Entry 6Y2P (X-ray diffraction, 2.64 A resolution); this record covers chains A and C of the 4 polymer chains in the assembly.

Chain A:
Protein: mRNA endoribonuclease toxin LS
Source organism: Escherichia coli (strain K12)
Notes: EC 3.1.-.-
UniProtKB: P52129 (RNLA_ECOLI); residue numbers follow UniProt; this construct covers 1-357
Chain sequence (357 residues; row label = number of the first residue in the row):
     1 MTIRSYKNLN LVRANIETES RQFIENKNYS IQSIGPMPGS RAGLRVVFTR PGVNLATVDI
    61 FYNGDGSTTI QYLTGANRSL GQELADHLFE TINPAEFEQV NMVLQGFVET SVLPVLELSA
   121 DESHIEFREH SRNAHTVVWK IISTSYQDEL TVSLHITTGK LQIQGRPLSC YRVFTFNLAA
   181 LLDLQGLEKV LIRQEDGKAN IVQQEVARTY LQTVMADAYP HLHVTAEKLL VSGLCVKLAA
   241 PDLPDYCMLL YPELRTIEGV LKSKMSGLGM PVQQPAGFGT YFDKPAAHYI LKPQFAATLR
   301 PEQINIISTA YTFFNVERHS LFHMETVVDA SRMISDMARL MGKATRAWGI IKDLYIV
Not modelled in the structure: 1-2
Curated features (UniProtKB/Swiss-Prot):
  - mutagenesis: Glu188 to Asp196 (In rnlA5; strongly reduces RNase LS activity), Val327 to Val357 (No longer interacts with T4 phage antitoxin Dmd)
From the paper describing this entry:
  - catalytic residues: Arg318, His323 (by similarity / conservation)
  - catalytic residues: Glu258
  - self-association interface (contacts with another copy of this molecule): Asp245, Arg255
  - conformationally variable residues (order/disorder transition): Thr326 to Asp336
  - mutagenesis - D245R, R255A, E258A, R318A, H323A: abolished catalytic activity
  - mutagenesis - D245R, R255A, E258A, R318A, H323A: increased growth
  - mutagenesis - E258A, R318A, H323A: decreased growth
  - mutagenesis - H323A: decreased stability
  - mutagenesis - V206R: unchanged catalytic activity
  - mutagenesis - V206R: unchanged growth
  - mutagenesis - V206R: decreased stability (proposed by the authors, not directly observed)

Chain C:
Protein: Antitoxin RnlB
Source organism: Escherichia coli (strain K12)
UniProtKB: P52130 (RNLB_ECOLI); residue numbers follow UniProt; this construct covers 1-123
Chain sequence (134 residues; each row starts with the number of its first residue):
     1 MFEITGINVS GALKAVVMAT GFENPLSSVN EIETKLSALL GSETTGEILF DLLCANGPEW
    61 NRFVTLEMKY GRIMLDTAKI IDEQDVPTHI LSKLTFTLRN HPEYLEASVL SPDDVRQVLS
   121 MDFAAALEHH HHHH
Not modelled in the structure: 121-134
Construct notes: expression tag (124-134)

How chain A and chain C interact:
Contacting residue pairs (32):
  Ala287(A) - Ala107(C)  hydrophobic
  Tyr289(A) - Phe22(C)
  Val316(A) - Phe22(C)  hydrophobic
  Val316(A) - Ser108(C)
  His319(A) - Phe22(C)
  His319(A) - Glu23(C)
  Glu325(A) - Asn24(C)
  Glu325(A) - Ser27(C)
  Val327(A) - Leu75(C)  hydrophobic
  Val327(A) - Ala78(C)  hydrophobic
  Asp329(A) - Asn61(C)  hydrogen bond (backbone-side chain)
  Asp329(A) - Ile80(C)
  Ala330(A) - Asn24(C)  hydrogen bond (backbone-side chain)
  Ala330(A) - Leu26(C)  hydrophobic
  Ala330(A) - Leu52(C)  hydrophobic
  Ala330(A) - Asn56(C)  hydrogen bond (backbone-side chain)
  Ala330(A) - Asn61(C)
  Ser331(A) - Asn56(C)
  Ser331(A) - Asn61(C)  hydrogen bond (backbone-side chain)
  Arg332(A) - Ala55(C)
  Arg332(A) - Asn56(C)
  Arg332(A) - Val109(C)
  Met333(A) - Glu59(C)
  Met333(A) - Trp60(C)  hydrophobic
  Met333(A) - Asn61(C)
  Ile334(A) - Glu59(C)
  Ser335(A) - Glu59(C)  hydrogen bond
  Ser335(A) - Trp60(C)
  Arg339(A) - Pro58(C)
  Arg339(A) - Glu59(C)  salt bridge
  Arg339(A) - Asp114(C)  salt bridge
  Lys343(A) - Val109(C)  hydrogen bond (side chain-backbone)
Other interface residues (no listed pair), chain A (21 interface residues in all): Lys284, Asn315, Glu317, Ser320, Thr326, Asp336
Other interface residues (no listed pair), chain C (21 interface residues in all): Val64, Leu66
From the paper, about this interface:
  - interface residues, chain A: Thr326(A)

Overview:
The chain A/chain C interface involves 21 residues from each chain; the contacts include 6 hydrogen bonds and
2 salt bridges. Among the polar pairs are Arg339(A)-Glu59(C), Arg339(A)-Asp114(C) and Asp329(A)-Asn61(C). The
paper reports catalytic residues Arg318(A), His323(A) and Glu258(A); D245R, R255A and E258A of chain A, among
others, abolish catalytic activity; 6 substitutions were tested in all.
Here chain A is mRNA endoribonuclease toxin LS and chain C is Antitoxin RnlB, both from Escherichia coli
(strain K12). Entry 6Y2P (Escherichia coli RnlA-RnlB Toxin-Antitoxin System) was determined by X-ray
diffraction, deposited together with 6Y2Q and 6Y2R.
